5MTP - chains A and B of the 4 polymer chains in the assembly; structure by X-ray diffraction, 2.00 A resolution.

Chain A (and B):
Name: Enoyl-[acyl-carrier-protein] reductase [NADH]
From: Mycobacterium tuberculosis CDC1551
Notes: EC 1.3.1.9; chain B of this document is another copy of the same molecule, construct and numbering; everything in this record applies to it too
UniProt: P9WGR0 (INHA_MYCTO); residue numbers follow UniProt; this construct covers 1-269
Amino-acid sequence (289 residues; row label = number of the first residue in the row; numbers below 1 keep their minus sign (Met-19 is residue -19)):
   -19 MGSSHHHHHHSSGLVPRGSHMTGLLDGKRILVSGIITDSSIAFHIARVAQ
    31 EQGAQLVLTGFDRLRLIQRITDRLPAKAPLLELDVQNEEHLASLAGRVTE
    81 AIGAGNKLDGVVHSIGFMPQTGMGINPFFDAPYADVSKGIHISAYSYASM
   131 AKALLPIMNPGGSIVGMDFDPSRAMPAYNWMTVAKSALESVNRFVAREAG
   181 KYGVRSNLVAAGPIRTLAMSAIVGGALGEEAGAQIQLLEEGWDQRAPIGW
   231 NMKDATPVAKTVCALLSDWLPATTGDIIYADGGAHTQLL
Disordered / not traced: -19 to 1
Differences from the reference sequence: initiating methionine (-19); expression tag (-18 to 0)
Small-molecule neighbours:
  - 53K (2-(2-methylphenoxy)-5-[(4-phenyl-1H-1,2,3-triazol-1-yl)methyl]phenol): Gly96, Phe97, Met98, Met103, Phe149, Met155, Pro156, Ala157, Tyr158, Met161, Lys165, Pro193, Thr196, Ala198, Met199, Ile202, Val203, Gln214, Leu217, Leu218, Trp222
  - NAD (nicotinamide-adenine-dinucleotide): Gly14, Ile15, Ile16, Ser20, Ile21, Ala22, Phe41, Leu63, Asp64, Val65, Gln66, Ser94, Ile95, Gly96, Phe97, Ile122, Met147, Asp148, Phe149, Tyr158, Met161, Lys165, Ala191, Gly192, Pro193, Ile194, Thr196, Leu197, Ala198, Met199
Curated features (UniProtKB/Swiss-Prot):
  - binding site (NAD(+)): Ser20, Ile21, Asp64, Val65, Ile95, Gly96, Lys165, Ile194
  - binding site (substrate): Tyr158
  - site: Phe149 (May act as an intermediate that passes the hydride ion from NADH to the substrate), Tyr158 (Transition state stabilizer)
  - modified residue: Thr266 (Phosphothreonine)
Reported in the primary citation:
  - binding site for 53K: Gly96, Phe149, Tyr158, Ala198, Met199, Ile202, Val203, Gln214, Leu217, Leu218
  - conformationally variable residues (side-chain flip): Ile215

Interface between chain A and chain B:
Pairs across the interface - 69 pairs, chain A then chain B:
  Phe108(A) - Phe174(B)  hydrophobic
  Phe108(A) - Glu178(B)
  Phe109(A) - Ala128(B)
  Phe109(A) - Ala131(B)  hydrophobic
  Phe109(A) - Lys132(B)  hydrogen bond (backbone-side chain)
  Phe109(A) - Leu135(B)  hydrophobic
  Phe109(A) - Glu178(B)
  Asp110(A) - Lys132(B)  salt bridge
  Ala111(A) - Tyr125(B)  hydrogen bond (backbone-side chain)
  Pro112(A) - Tyr125(B)
  Tyr113(A) - Ser117(B)  hydrogen bond (side chain-backbone)
  Tyr113(A) - Ile120(B)
  Tyr113(A) - His121(B)  hydrogen bond (side chain-backbone)
  Tyr113(A) - Tyr125(B)  hydrogen bond (backbone-side chain)
  Ser117(A) - Tyr113(B)  hydrogen bond (backbone-side chain)
  Ser117(A) - Ser117(B)  hydrogen bond
  Ile120(A) - Tyr113(B)
  His121(A) - Tyr113(B)  hydrogen bond (backbone-side chain)
  Tyr125(A) - Ala111(B)  hydrogen bond (side chain-backbone)
  Tyr125(A) - Pro112(B)
  Tyr125(A) - Tyr113(B)  hydrogen bond (side chain-backbone)
  Tyr125(A) - Trp160(B)  hydrophobic
  Ala128(A) - Phe109(B)
  Ala131(A) - Phe109(B)  hydrophobic
  Lys132(A) - Phe109(B)  hydrogen bond (side chain-backbone)
  Lys132(A) - Asp110(B)  salt bridge
  Leu135(A) - Phe109(B)  hydrophobic
  Pro151(A) - Ser170(B)
  Pro151(A) - Arg173(B)  hydrogen bond (backbone-side chain)
  Ser152(A) - Arg173(B)  hydrogen bond (backbone-side chain)
  Arg153(A) - Arg173(B)
  Ala154(A) - Arg173(B)
  Ala154(A) - Phe174(B)  hydrophobic
  Met155(A) - Phe174(B)
  Met155(A) - Arg177(B)
  Pro156(A) - Arg177(B)
  Asn159(A) - Phe174(B)
  Trp160(A) - Tyr125(B)  hydrophobic
  Trp160(A) - Val171(B)  hydrophobic
  Thr162(A) - Ser170(B)  hydrogen bond (backbone-side chain)
  Thr162(A) - Phe174(B)
  Val163(A) - Ala167(B)
  Val163(A) - Ser170(B)
  Val163(A) - Val171(B)  hydrophobic
  Ser166(A) - Ser166(B)
  Ser166(A) - Ser170(B)  hydrogen bond
  Ser166(A) - Arg173(B)
  Ala167(A) - Val163(B)
  Ser170(A) - Pro151(B)
  Ser170(A) - Thr162(B)  hydrogen bond (side chain-backbone)
  Ser170(A) - Val163(B)
  Ser170(A) - Ser166(B)  hydrogen bond
  Val171(A) - Trp160(B)  hydrophobic
  Val171(A) - Val163(B)  hydrophobic
  Arg173(A) - Pro151(B)  hydrogen bond (side chain-backbone)
  Arg173(A) - Ser152(B)  hydrogen bond (side chain-backbone)
  Arg173(A) - Arg153(B)
  Arg173(A) - Ala154(B)
  Arg173(A) - Ser166(B)
  Phe174(A) - Phe108(B)  hydrophobic
  Phe174(A) - Ala154(B)  hydrophobic
  Phe174(A) - Met155(B)
  Phe174(A) - Asn159(B)
  Phe174(A) - Thr162(B)
  Arg177(A) - Ala154(B)
  Arg177(A) - Met155(B)
  Arg177(A) - Pro156(B)
  Glu178(A) - Phe108(B)
  Glu178(A) - Phe109(B)
Other interface residues (no listed pair), chain A (34 interface residues in all): Val116, Val175
Other interface residues (no listed pair), chain B (34 interface residues in all): Val116, Val175

Overview:
Chain A and chain B each contribute 34 residues to their interface, with 19 hydrogen bonds and 2 salt bridges.
Polar contacts include Asp110(A)-Lys132(B), Phe109(A)-Lys132(B) and Ala111(A)-Tyr125(B). Ligands of chain A:
NAD and compound 53K. The paper reports a binding site for 53K at Gly96(A), Phe149(A) and Tyr158(A) among
others; conformational variability at Ile215(A).
Chain A and chain B are both Enoyl-[acyl-carrier-protein] reductase [NADH] (Mycobacterium tuberculosis
CDC1551); the structure, Crystal structure of M. tuberculosis InhA inhibited by PT514, was determined by X-ray
diffraction together with 5MTQ, 5MTR, 5UGS, 5UGT and 5UGU from the same study.
